PDB entry 1KRE | X-ray diffraction, 2.20 A resolution | chain A

[Chain A]
Name: Mannosyl-oligosaccharide alpha-1,2-mannosidase
From: Penicillium citrinum
Notes: EC 3.2.1.113
UniProtKB: P31723 (MA12_PENCI); numbering as in UniProt (aligned over 1-511)
Amino-acid sequence (511 residues; each row starts with the number of its first residue):
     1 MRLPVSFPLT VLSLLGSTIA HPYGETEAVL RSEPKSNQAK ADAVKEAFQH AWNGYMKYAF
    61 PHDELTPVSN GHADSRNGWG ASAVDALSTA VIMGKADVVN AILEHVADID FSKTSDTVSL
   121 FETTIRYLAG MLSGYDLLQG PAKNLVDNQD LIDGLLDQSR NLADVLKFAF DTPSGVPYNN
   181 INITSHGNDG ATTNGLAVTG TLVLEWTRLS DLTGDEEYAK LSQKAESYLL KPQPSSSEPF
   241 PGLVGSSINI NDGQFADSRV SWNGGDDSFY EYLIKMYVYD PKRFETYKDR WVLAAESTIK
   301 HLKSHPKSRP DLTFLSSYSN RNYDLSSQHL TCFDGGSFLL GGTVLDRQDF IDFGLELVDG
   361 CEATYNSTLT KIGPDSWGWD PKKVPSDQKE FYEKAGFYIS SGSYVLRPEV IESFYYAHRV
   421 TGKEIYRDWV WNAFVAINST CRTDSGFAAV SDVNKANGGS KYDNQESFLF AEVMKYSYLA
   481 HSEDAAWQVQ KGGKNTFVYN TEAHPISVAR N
Not modelled in the structure: 1-35, 511
UniProt features mapped onto this chain:
  - active site: D375 (Proton donor)
  - binding site (Ca(2+)): T501
  - glycosylation (N-linked (GlcNAc...) asparagine): N182, N366, N438
Cystine bridges: C332-C361
Covalent attachments: N-acetylglucosamine (NAG) linked to N182, N438; glycan linked to N366
Bound ions: Ca2+: T501 (together with 1-deoxymannojirimycin)
Ligand contacts: 1-deoxymannojirimycin (DMJ): E122, I125, R126, S268, L330, R407, P408, E409, F468, E472, T501, E502

[Overview]
Ligands of chain A: 1-deoxymannojirimycin. N-acetylglucosamine is covalently linked to N182 and N438. UniProt
lists active-site residue D375 and Ca2+-binding residue T501.
Chain A is Mannosyl-oligosaccharide alpha-1,2-mannosidase (Penicillium citrinum); the structure, Structure of
P. citrinum alpha 1,2-mannosidase reveals the basis for differences in specificity of the er ..., was
determined by X-ray diffraction (same publication as 1KRF and 1KKT).
